PDB entry 2OT7 | X-ray diffraction, 2.13 A resolution | chains A and C

# Chain A
Protein: JmjC domain-containing histone demethylation protein 3A
From: Homo sapiens
Notes: EC 1.14.11.-
UniProt: O75164 (JHD3A_HUMAN); residue numbers follow UniProt; this construct covers 1-359
Sequence (381 residues; numbered -21 to 359; the number before each row is that of its first residue; numbers below 1 keep their minus sign (Met-21 is residue -21)):
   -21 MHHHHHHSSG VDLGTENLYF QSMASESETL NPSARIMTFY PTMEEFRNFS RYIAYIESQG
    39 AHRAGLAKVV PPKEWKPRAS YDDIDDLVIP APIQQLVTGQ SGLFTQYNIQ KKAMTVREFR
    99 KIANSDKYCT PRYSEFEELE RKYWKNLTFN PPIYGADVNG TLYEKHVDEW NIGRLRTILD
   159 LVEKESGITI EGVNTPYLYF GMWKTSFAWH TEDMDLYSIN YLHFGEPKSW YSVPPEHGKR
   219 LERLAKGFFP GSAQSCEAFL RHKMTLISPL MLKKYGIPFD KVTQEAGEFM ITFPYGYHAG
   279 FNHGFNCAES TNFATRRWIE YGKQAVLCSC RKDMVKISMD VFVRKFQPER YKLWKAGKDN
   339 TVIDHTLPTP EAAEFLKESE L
Disordered / not traced: -21 to 6, 356-359
Sequence notes: expression tag (-21 to 0)
Ion coordination: Ni2+: His188, Glu190, His276 (together with N-oxalylglycine); Zn2+: Cys234, His240, Cys306, Cys308
Ligand contacts: N-oxalylglycine (OGA): Tyr132, Tyr177, Phe185, His188, Glu190, Ser196, Ile197, Asn198, Lys206, Trp208, Thr270, His276, Ser288
Swiss-Prot annotation at these positions:
  - binding site (2-oxoglutarate): Tyr132, Asn198, Lys206, Lys241
  - binding site (Fe cation): His188, Glu190, His276
  - binding site (Zn(2+)): Cys234, His240, Cys306, Cys308
  - modified residue: Ala2 (N-acetylalanine)
  - mutagenesis: Gly133 (G133A: Abolishes histone demethylase activity; when associated with A-138), Gly138 (G138A: Abolishes histone demethylase activity; when associated with A-138), Gly165 (G165A: Abolishes histone demethylase activity; when associated with A-165), Gly170 (G170A: Abolishes histone demethylase activity; when associated with A-165), His188 (H188A: Abolishes histone demethylase activity without affecting ability to bind H4K20me2), Ser288 to Thr289 (Displays histone demethylase activity for both dimethylated and H3-K9Me3; Abolishes histone demethylase activity)

# Chain C
Protein: histone 3 K9 monomethyl
Sequence (8 residues; numbered 7 to 14; the number before each row is that of its first residue):
     7 ARKSTGGK
Modified residues: Lys9 (n-methyl-lysine; MLZ); Lys14 (n(6)-acetyllysine; ALY)

# Chain A / chain C interface
Pairs across the interface - 40 pairs, chain A then chain C:
  Ile71(A) - Thr11(C)
  Gln84(A) - Gly13(C)
  Tyr85(A) - Gly13(C)
  Tyr85(A) - Lys14(C)
  Asn86(A) - Gly12(C)  hydrogen bond (side chain-backbone)
  Asn86(A) - Gly13(C)  hydrogen bond (side chain-backbone)
  Asn86(A) - Lys14(C)
  Ile87(A) - Lys14(C)
  Gln88(A) - Lys14(C)
  Tyr132(A) - Thr11(C)
  Ala134(A) - Thr11(C)
  Asp135(A) - Arg8(C)  hydrogen bond (backbone-side chain)
  Asp135(A) - Ser10(C)
  Asp135(A) - Thr11(C)  hydrogen bond (side chain-backbone)
  Asn137(A) - Arg8(C)
  Ile168(A) - Ala7(C)
  Ile168(A) - Arg8(C)
  Glu169(A) - Arg8(C)  salt bridge
  Glu169(A) - Lys9(C)  hydrogen bond (backbone-backbone)
  Gly170(A) - Lys9(C)
  Val171(A) - Lys9(C)
  Tyr175(A) - Arg8(C)  hydrogen bond
  Tyr175(A) - Lys9(C)  hydrogen bond (side chain-backbone)
  Tyr177(A) - Lys9(C)
  Glu190(A) - Lys9(C)
  Ser196(A) - Lys9(C)
  His240(A) - Gly12(C)
  His240(A) - Gly13(C)  hydrogen bond (backbone-backbone)
  Lys241(A) - Ser10(C)  hydrogen bond (side chain-backbone)
  Lys241(A) - Thr11(C)
  Lys241(A) - Gly12(C)
  Met242(A) - Gly13(C)
  Met242(A) - Lys14(C)
  Ser288(A) - Lys9(C)
  Thr289(A) - Lys9(C)
  Asn290(A) - Lys9(C)
  Arg309(A) - Gly13(C)
  Arg309(A) - Lys14(C)  hydrogen bond (side chain-backbone)
  Asp311(A) - Ala7(C)  hydrogen bond (backbone-backbone)
  Val313(A) - Arg8(C)
Other interface residues (no listed pair), chain A (30 interface residues in all): Thr167, Asp191, Met312

# Overview
The interface between chain A and chain C involves 30 residues on one side and 8 on the other, with 11
hydrogen bonds and 1 salt bridge. Polar pairs include Glu169(A)-Arg8(C), Asn86(A)-Gly12(C) and
Asn86(A)-Gly13(C). Chain A binds N-oxalylglycine.
Chain A is JmjC domain-containing histone demethylation protein 3A (Homo sapiens) and chain C is histone 3 K9
monomethyl; the structure, Crystal structure of JMJD2A complexed with histone H3 peptide monomethylated at
Lys9, was determined by X-ray diffraction (same publication as 2OQ6, 2OQ7, 2OS2 and 2OX0).
